PDB entry 6PWX | electron microscopy, 4.20 A resolution (low resolution: residue-level contacts below are approximate; hydrogen-bond / salt-bridge calls are withheld) | chains H and O of the 11 polymer chains in the assembly

Chain H:
Name: Histone H4
From: Xenopus laevis
UniProt: P62799 (H4_XENLA); residues 0-102 here correspond to UniProt positions 1-103 (UniProt number = residue number + 1)
Chain sequence (103 residues; each row starts with the number of its first residue; numbering starts at 0):
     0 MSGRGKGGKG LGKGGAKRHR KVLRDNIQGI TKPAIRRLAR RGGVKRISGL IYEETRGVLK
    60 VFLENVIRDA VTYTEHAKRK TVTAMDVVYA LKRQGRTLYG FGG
Not modelled in the structure: 0-19, 102
Swiss-Prot annotation at these positions:
  - DNA-binding region: Lys-16 to Lys-20
  - modified residue: Ser-1 (N-acetylserine), Arg-3 (Asymmetric dimethylarginine), Lys-5 (N6-(2-hydroxyisobutyryl)lysine), Lys-8 (N6-(2-hydroxyisobutyryl)lysine), Lys-12 (N6-(2-hydroxyisobutyryl)lysine), Lys-16 (N6-(2-hydroxyisobutyryl)lysine), Lys-20 (N6,N6,N6-trimethyllysine), Lys-31 (N6-(2-hydroxyisobutyryl)lysine), Lys-44 (N6-(2-hydroxyisobutyryl)lysine), Ser-47 (Phosphoserine), Tyr-51 (Phosphotyrosine), Lys-59 (N6-(2-hydroxyisobutyryl)lysine), Lys-77 (N6-(2-hydroxyisobutyryl)lysine), Lys-79 (N6-(2-hydroxyisobutyryl)lysine), Tyr-88 (Phosphotyrosine), Lys-91 (N6-(2-hydroxyisobutyryl)lysine)
  - cross-link (Glycyl lysine isopeptide (Lys-Gly)): Lys-31 (interchain with G-Cter in UFM1), Lys-91 (interchain with G-Cter in ubiquitin)

Chain O:
Molecule: 147-nt DNA strand
Sequence (147 nucleotides; numbered 1 to 147; the number before each row is that of its first residue):
     1 ATCGAGAATC CCGGTGCCGA GGCCGCTCAA TTGGTCGTAG ACAGCTCTAG CACCGCTTAA
    61 ACGCACGTAC GCGCTGTCCC CCGCGTTTTA ACCGCCAAGG GGATTACTCC CTAGTCTCCA
   121 GGCACGTGTC AGATATATAC ATCCGAT
Not modelled in the structure: 1

How chain H and chain O interact:
Contacting residue pairs (13):
  Arg-35(H) / DC82(O)
  Arg-45(H) / DC81(O)
  Arg-45(H) / DC82(O)
  Ile-46(H) / DC81(O)
  Ile-46(H) / DC82(O)
  Ser-47(H) / DC81(O)
  Gly-48(H) / DC81(O)
  Arg-78(H) / DG102(O)
  Arg-78(H) / DA103(O)
  Lys-79(H) / DG101(O)
  Lys-79(H) / DG102(O)
  Thr-80(H) / DG101(O)
  Thr-80(H) / DG102(O)
Also at the interface, not in a pair above, chain H (11 interface residues in all): Arg-39, Lys-44, Tyr-51
Also at the interface, not in a pair above, chain O (7 interface residues in all): DC80, DG83

Summary:
Chain H and chain O form an interface of 11 and 7 residues respectively. UniProt lists a DNA-binding region on
chain H.
Chain H is Histone H4 (Xenopus laevis) and chain O is a 147-nt DNA strand; the structure, Cryo-EM structure of
RbBP5 bound to the nucleosome, was determined by electron microscopy.
